5M3K - chains D and F of the 6 polymer chains in the assembly; structure by X-ray diffraction, 2.83 A resolution.

Chain D:
Protein: PhlA
From: Pseudomonas fluorescens
UniProtKB: Q9TP23 (Q9TP23_PSEFL); residue numbers follow UniProt; this construct covers 1-362
Chain sequence (362 residues; each row starts with the number of its first residue):
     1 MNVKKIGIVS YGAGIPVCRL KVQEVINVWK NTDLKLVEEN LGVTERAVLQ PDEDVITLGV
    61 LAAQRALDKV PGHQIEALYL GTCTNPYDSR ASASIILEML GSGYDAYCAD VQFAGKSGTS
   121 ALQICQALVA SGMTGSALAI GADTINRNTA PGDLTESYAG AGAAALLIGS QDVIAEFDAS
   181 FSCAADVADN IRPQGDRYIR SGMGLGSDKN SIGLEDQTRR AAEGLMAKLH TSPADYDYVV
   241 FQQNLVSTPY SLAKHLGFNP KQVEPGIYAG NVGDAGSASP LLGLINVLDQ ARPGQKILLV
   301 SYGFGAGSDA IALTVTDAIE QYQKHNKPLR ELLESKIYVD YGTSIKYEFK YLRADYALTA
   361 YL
Not modelled in the structure: 1-3

Chain F:
Protein: 2,4-diacetylphloroglucinol biosynthesis protein PhlC
From: Pseudomonas fluorescens (strain ATCC BAA-477 / NRRL B-23932 / Pf-5)
UniProtKB: Q4K420 (Q4K420_PSEF5); numbering as in UniProt (aligned over 1-398)
Chain sequence (398 residues; row label = number of the first residue in the row):
     1 MCARRVAIVS AAYTPKPGSS RVRQTFKEMI VESAYKALKD AKMHPREIQA VAYGYHGEGI
    61 SEYGGLGPTI SDALGISPAP TFMSTANCTS SSVSFQMGHQ MVASGEYDIV LCGGFEKMTD
   121 HFNYAEYIGS STECEYDYFL GISHTDAFAL ATAEYFQKFG YAGREADVLA TFGRQMRIYA
   181 QNTPTATRYG QPIPSLEVLK NSEACGSMLA WGEASGCAIL VAEHLAHKYT DKPVFVRGCA
   241 YTGVSHYFGT RFHNPTLHHP GLPKDVGMAV SANSIACAEI AYKKAGITAK DIDVAQVYDL
   301 LGAGLIQMES MGICGKGQAG DFVLEGGIAL DGQLPLNTDG GNIGRGHASG CDGILHITEL
   361 FRQLRGESDN QVKGARIGVS QNLGGYAAHN SVIVLSND
Not modelled in the structure: 1-2
Modified residues: C88 (S-acetyl-cysteine; SCY)
What the authors report for this chain:
  - catalytic residues: C88
  - catalytic residues: H347 (by similarity / conservation)
  - post-translational modification sites: C88
  - mutagenesis - H56A, H56S, C88A, C88S: abolished catalytic activity
  - mutagenesis - N87A, H144A, H144S, Y298A, Y298F, Y298V, H347F, S349A, D352V: decreased catalytic activity
  - catalytic residues: H56, Y298, D352 (proposed by the authors, not directly observed)
  - mutagenesis - W211F: unchanged catalytic activity

Chain D / chain F interface:
Contacting residue pairs (9; chain D residue first):
  S201(D) with F122(F)
  G202(D) with F122(F)
  M203(D) with F122(F)
  D208(D) with S20(F); V22(F)
  S211(D) with R23(F), hydrogen bond (backbone-side chain)
  I212(D) with V22(F), hydrophobic; R23(F)
  D216(D) with R23(F), salt bridge
Interface residues without a listed pair, chain D (8 interface residues in all): G204

Summary:
The interface between chain D and chain F involves 8 residues on one side and 4 on the other, with 1 hydrogen
bond and 1 salt bridge. Polar contacts include D216(D)-R23(F) and S211(D)-R23(F). The paper reports catalytic
residues C88(F), H347(F) and H56(F) among others; N87A, H144A and H144S of chain F, among others, reduce
catalytic activity; 14 substitutions were tested in all.
Chain D is PhlA (Pseudomonas fluorescens) and chain F is 2,4-diacetylphloroglucinol biosynthesis protein PhlC
(Pseudomonas fluorescens (strain ATCC BAA-477 / NRRL B-23932 / Pf-5)); the structure, A multi-component
acyltransferase PhlABC from Pseudomonas protegens, was determined by X-ray diffraction, deposited together
with 5MG5.
